5OPT - chains o and E of the 35 polymer chains in the assembly; structure by electron microscopy, 4.00 A resolution.

[Chain o]
Name: Ribosomal protein S19, putative
Organism: Trypanosoma cruzi (strain CL Brener)
UniProt: Q4DJY1 (Q4DJY1_TRYCC); residue numbers follow UniProt; this construct covers 1-167
Amino-acid sequence (167 residues; numbered 1 to 167; the number before each row is that of its first residue):
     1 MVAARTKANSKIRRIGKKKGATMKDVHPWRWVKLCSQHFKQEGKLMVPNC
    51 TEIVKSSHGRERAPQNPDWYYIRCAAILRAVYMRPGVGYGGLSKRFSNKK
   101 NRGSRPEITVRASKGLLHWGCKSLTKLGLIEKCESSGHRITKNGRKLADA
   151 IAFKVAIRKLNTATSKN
Disordered / not traced: 1-11, 152-167

[Chain E]
Molecule: 18S rRNA
Organism: Trypanosoma cruzi
Sequence (2319 nucleotides; row label = number of the first residue in the row; numbering starts at 0):
     0 UGAUCUGGUUGAUUCUGCCAGUAGUCAUAUGCUUGUUUCAAGGACUUAGC
    50 CAUGCAUGCCUCAGAAUCACUGCAUUGCAGGAAUCUGCGCAUGGCUCAUU
   100 ACAUCAGACGUAAUCUGCCGCAAAAAUCUUGCGGUCUCCGCAACAUUGGA
   150 UAACUUGGCGAAACGCCAAGCUAAUACAUGAACCAACCGGAUGUUCUCUG
   200 UUCCGGCGGCAGGGCAACCUGCUGCCAUGGGACGUCCAGCGAAUGAAUGA
   250 AAGUAAAACCAAUGCCUUCACCGGCAGUAACACUCAGAAGUGUUGAUUCA
   300 AUUCAUUCCGUGCGAAAGCCGGGUUUUUUUAUCCGGCGUCUUUUGACGAA
   350 CAACUGCCCUAUCAGCCAGCGAUGGCCGUGUAGUGGACUGCCAUGGCGUU
   400 GACGGGAGCGGGGGAUUAGGGUUCGAUUCCGGAGAGGGAGCCUGAGAAAU
   450 AGCUACCACUUCUACGGAGGGCAGCAGGCGCGCAAAUUGCCCAAUGUCAA
   500 AAAAAAAAGAUGAGGCAGCGAAAAGAAAUAGAGCCGACAGUGCUUUUGCA
   550 UUGUCGUUUUCAAUGGGGGAUAUUUAAACCCAUCCAAAAUCGAGUAACAA
   600 UUGGAGGACAAGUCUGGUGCCAGCACCCGCGGUAAUUCCAGCUCCAAAAG
   650 CGUAUAUUAAUGCUGUUGCUGUUAAAGGGUUCGUAGUUGAAUUGAGGGCC
   700 UCUAAGGCGCAAUGGUUUAGUCCCAUCCACUUCGGAUUGGUGACCCAUGC
   750 CCUUGUGGUCCGUGAACAGACAUUCAGAAACAAAAAACACGGGAGUGGUA
   800 CCUUUCCUGAUUAUCGCAUGUCAUGCAUGCCAGAGGGCGCCCGUGAUUUU
   850 UUACUGUGACUAAAAAAGUGUGACCAAAGCAGUCAUUCGACUUGAAUUAG
   900 AAAGCAUGGGAUAACAAAGGAGCAGCCUCUGGGCCACCGUUUCGGCUUUU
   950 GUUGGUUUUAAAAGUCCAUUGGAGAUUAUGGGGCAGUGUGACAAGCGGCU
  1000 GGGUGGUUAUUCCACACACACACACACACGCUCCUUUUUUUUGGACGUGU
  1050 UUUGUGUGUGUAUGUGGCACUCGUCGCCUUUGUGGGAAAUCCGUGUGGCA
  1100 CUGUGUUUGAUGUUGUUGGCAGAGACUUCGGUCUUUUGCCUUCGCAUAUU
  1150 UCACACAUGUGUCAUGCCUUCCCUCAACUCACGGCAUCCAGGAAUGAAGG
  1200 AGGGUAGUUCGGGGGAGAACGUACUGGUGCGUCAGAGGUGAAAUUCUUAG
  1250 ACCGCACCAAGACGAACUACAGCGAAGGCAUUCUUCAAGGAUACCUUCCU
  1300 CAAUCAAGAACCAAAGUGUGGGGAUCGAAGAUGAUUAGAGACCAUUGUAG
  1350 UCCACACUGCAAACGAUGACACCCAUGAAUUGGGGAGUUUUUGGUCGUAG
  1400 GCGUGGUCGGGCUUGAUUAUUAUUUUUCAUCCCGUUCCUCGUCUCGCCAA
  1450 UGAAUAUUAAAUUUACGUGCAUAUUCUUUUUGGUCUUCGUUUUUUUACGG
  1500 CGAGGGCCUUUAACGGGAAUAUCCUCAGCACGUUAUCUGACUUCUUCACG
  1550 CGAAAGCUUUGAGGUUACAGUCUCAGGGGGGAGUACGUUCGCAAGAGUGA
  1600 AACUUAAAGAAAUUGACGGAAUGGCACCACAAGACGUGGAGCGUGCGGUU
  1650 UAAUUUGACUCAACACGGGGAACUUUACCAGAUCCGGACAGGGUGAGGAU
  1700 UGACAGAUUGAGUGUUCUUUCUCGAUCCCCUGAAUGGUGGUGCAUGGCCG
  1750 CUUUUGGUCGGUGGAGUGAUUUGUUUGGUUGAUUCCGUCAACGGACGAGA
  1800 UCCAAGCUGCCCAGUAGGAUUCAGAAUUGCCCAUAGGAUAGCAAUCCCUU
  1850 CCGCGGGUUUUACCCAAGGGGGGGCGGUAUUCGCUUGUAUCCUUCUCUGC
  1900 GGGAUUCCUUGUUUUGCGCAAGGUGAGAUUUUGGGCAACAGCAGGUCUGU
  1950 GAUGCUCCUCAAUGUUCUGGGCGACACGCGCACUACAAUGUCAGUGAGAA
  2000 CAAGAAAAACGACUCUUGUCGGACCUACUUGAUCAAAAGAGUGGGAAAAC
  2050 CCCGGAAUCACGUAGACCCACUUGGGACCGAGUAUUGCAAUUAUUGGUCG
  2100 CGCAACGAGGAAUGUCUCGUAGGCGCAGCUCAUCAAACUGUGCCGAUUAC
  2150 GUCCCUGCCAUUUGUACACACCGCCCGUCGUUGUUUCCGAUGAUGGUGCA
  2200 AUACAGGUGAUCGGACAGUCGAGUGCUUCACUUGACCGAAAGUUCACCGA
  2250 UAUUUCUUCAAUAGAGGAAGCAAAAGUCGUAACAAGGUAGCUGUAGGUGA
  2300 ACCUGCAGCUGGAUCAUUU
Disordered / not traced: 0, 767, 1000-1071, 1090-1164, 1386-1522, 1834-1844
Differences from the reference sequence: conflict C143 (A144 in 320364483), C805 (U806 in 320364483); insertion (2316-2318)

[Interface between chain o and chain E]
Contacting residue pairs (135; chain o residue first):
  Ile12(o) - U1880(E)  base contact
  Ile12(o) - C1881(E)  hydrogen bond to the base
  Ile12(o) - G1882(E)  phosphate contact
  Arg13(o) - A1825(E)  hydrogen bond to the base
  Arg13(o) - U1826(E)  hydrogen bond to the sugar
  Arg13(o) - U1879(E)  hydrogen bond to the base
  Ile15(o) - A1998(E)  sugar contact
  Gly20(o) - G1997(E)  sugar contact
  Ala21(o) - G1997(E)  hydrogen bond to the sugar
  Ala21(o) - A1998(E)  sugar contact
  Thr22(o) - U2062(E)  sugar contact
  Met23(o) - U2062(E)  phosphate contact
  Asp25(o) - G1997(E)  sugar contact
  Val26(o) - U2062(E)  sugar contact
  Gln41(o) - A2031(E)  hydrogen bond to the sugar
  Gln41(o) - C2033(E)  base contact
  Glu42(o) - A2031(E)  base contact
  Glu42(o) - C2033(E)  base contact
  Gly43(o) - A2031(E)  base contact
  Met46(o) - A2034(E)  base contact
  Pro48(o) - A1996(E)  phosphate contact
  Asn49(o) - A1996(E)  hydrogen bond to the phosphate
  Thr51(o) - G2096(E)  phosphate contact
  Glu52(o) - G1995(E)  phosphate contact
  Ile53(o) - U1994(E)  base contact
  Val54(o) - U1994(E)  phosphate contact
  Val54(o) - G1995(E)  phosphate contact
  Ser56(o) - G1995(E)  phosphate contact
  Ser57(o) - G1995(E)  sugar contact
  His58(o) - G2064(E)  base contact
  His58(o) - A2065(E)  hydrogen bond to the sugar
  Pro64(o) - A1996(E)  sugar contact
  Pro64(o) - G1997(E)  sugar contact
  Trp69(o) - G1997(E)  hydrogen bond to the phosphate
  Ile72(o) - A1998(E)  phosphate contact
  Arg73(o) - U2028(E)  salt bridge to the phosphate
  Ala75(o) - G1882(E)  phosphate contact
  Ala76(o) - G1882(E)  phosphate contact
  Ala76(o) - C2051(E)  hydrogen bond to the base
  Ile77(o) - G1882(E)  hydrogen bond to the phosphate
  Ile77(o) - C1883(E)  sugar contact
  Ile77(o) - U1884(E)  phosphate contact
  Ile77(o) - C2051(E)  hydrogen bond to the base
  Leu78(o) - C2027(E)  phosphate contact
  Arg79(o) - G1882(E)  base contact
  Arg79(o) - C2051(E)  salt bridge to the phosphate
  Arg79(o) - G2054(E)  hydrogen bond to the base
  Ala80(o) - C2027(E)  phosphate contact
  Ala80(o) - U2028(E)  phosphate contact
  Val81(o) - U2028(E)  phosphate contact
  Tyr82(o) - A2026(E)  phosphate contact
  Tyr82(o) - C2027(E)  base contact
  Tyr82(o) - U2028(E)  hydrogen bond to the base
  Tyr82(o) - U2029(E)  base contact
  Met83(o) - A2026(E)  phosphate contact
  Met83(o) - C2027(E)  phosphate contact
  Met83(o) - C2050(E)  sugar contact
  Met83(o) - G2054(E)  base contact
  Pro85(o) - A2055(E)  base contact
  Gly86(o) - G2054(E)  base contact
  Gly86(o) - A2055(E)  base contact
  Val87(o) - A1998(E)  phosphate contact
  Val87(o) - G2054(E)  base contact
  Gly88(o) - A2055(E)  base contact
  Tyr89(o) - G1997(E)  hydrogen bond to the base
  Tyr89(o) - A1998(E)  hydrogen bond to the phosphate
  Tyr89(o) - A2055(E)  sugar contact
  Gly90(o) - A2056(E)  phosphate contact
  Ser93(o) - U1994(E)  phosphate contact
  Lys94(o) - U1994(E)  phosphate contact
  Lys94(o) - G2074(E)  salt bridge to the phosphate
  Lys94(o) - G2075(E)  salt bridge to the phosphate
  Arg95(o) - G2075(E)  sugar contact
  Phe96(o) - A2076(E)  phosphate contact
  Phe96(o) - G2095(E)  phosphate contact
  Phe96(o) - G2096(E)  phosphate contact
  Ser97(o) - A1984(E)  sugar contact
  Ser97(o) - C1985(E)  hydrogen bond to the sugar
  Ser97(o) - G2075(E)  hydrogen bond to the phosphate
  Ser97(o) - A2076(E)  phosphate contact
  Ser97(o) - A2135(E)  base contact
  Asn98(o) - A2135(E)  base contact
  Lys99(o) - A1984(E)  hydrogen bond to the phosphate
  Lys99(o) - C1985(E)  salt bridge to the phosphate
  Lys100(o) - A1986(E)  salt bridge to the phosphate
  Lys100(o) - G2124(E)  phosphate contact
  Lys100(o) - C2125(E)  phosphate contact
  Asn101(o) - C2125(E)  phosphate contact
  Arg102(o) - A2001(E)  base contact
  Arg102(o) - A2055(E)  salt bridge to the phosphate
  Arg102(o) - A2056(E)  salt bridge to the phosphate
  Arg102(o) - G2124(E)  hydrogen bond to the sugar
  Arg102(o) - C2125(E)  hydrogen bond to the phosphate
  Gly103(o) - A2055(E)  base contact
  Ser104(o) - A2055(E)  hydrogen bond to the base
  Arg105(o) - A2035(E)  sugar contact
  Arg105(o) - G2096(E)  salt bridge to the phosphate
  Arg105(o) - U2097(E)  salt bridge to the phosphate
  Pro106(o) - G2030(E)  base contact
  Pro106(o) - A2035(E)  phosphate contact
  Pro106(o) - A2036(E)  phosphate contact
  Glu107(o) - A2031(E)  hydrogen bond to the base
  Glu107(o) - A2034(E)  hydrogen bond to the sugar
  Glu107(o) - A2035(E)  sugar contact
  Val110(o) - G2030(E)  phosphate contact
  Val110(o) - A2031(E)  sugar contact
  Arg111(o) - A2031(E)  hydrogen bond to the base
  Ser113(o) - U2029(E)  hydrogen bond to the phosphate
  Lys114(o) - G2030(E)  salt bridge to the phosphate
  Lys114(o) - A2031(E)  phosphate contact
  Lys114(o) - U2032(E)  phosphate contact
  Leu124(o) - U2028(E)  phosphate contact
  Leu129(o) - A1825(E)  phosphate contact
  Ile130(o) - A1825(E)  sugar contact
  Ile130(o) - U1826(E)  phosphate contact
  Glu131(o) - A1825(E)  sugar contact
  Glu134(o) - A1825(E)  hydrogen bond to the sugar
  Glu134(o) - U1826(E)  sugar contact
  Ser135(o) - U1826(E)  hydrogen bond to the phosphate
  His138(o) - U1826(E)  hydrogen bond to the phosphate
  His138(o) - U1827(E)  salt bridge to the phosphate
  His138(o) - G1828(E)  sugar contact
  Arg139(o) - C1830(E)  base contact
  Thr141(o) - A1832(E)  phosphate contact
  Lys142(o) - G1828(E)  hydrogen bond to the base
  Lys142(o) - C1829(E)  sugar contact
  Lys142(o) - C1830(E)  base contact
  Lys142(o) - C1831(E)  phosphate contact
  Lys142(o) - A1832(E)  phosphate contact
  Asn143(o) - C1831(E)  hydrogen bond to the base
  Lys146(o) - U2062(E)  hydrogen bond to the phosphate
  Lys146(o) - A2063(E)  phosphate contact
  Leu147(o) - A2063(E)  hydrogen bond to the base
  Asp149(o) - U2062(E)  phosphate contact
  Asp149(o) - A2063(E)  base contact
Other interface residues (no listed pair), chain o (81 interface residues in all): Lys55, Gln65, Asp68, Cys74, Gly91, Thr109, Ala148
Other interface residues (no listed pair), chain E (57 interface residues in all): A1824, A1999, C2000, G2061, G2101

[Overview]
The interface between chain o and chain E involves 81 residues on one side and 57 on the other; the contacts
include 33 hydrogen bonds and 12 salt bridges. Polar contacts include Ile12(o)-C1881(E), Arg13(o)-A1825(E) and
Arg13(o)-U1879(E).
Here chain o is Ribosomal protein S19, putative (Trypanosoma cruzi (strain CL Brener)) and chain E is 18S rRNA
(Trypanosoma cruzi). Entry 5OPT (Structure of KSRP in context of Trypanosoma cruzi 40S) was determined by
electron microscopy, deposited together with 5OSG.
